PDB entry 8D2X | electron microscopy, 3.40 A resolution | chains B and C of the 3 polymer chains in the assembly

Chain B:
Name: FAB light chain
Organism: Mus musculus
Notes: antibody fragment or engineered binder
Amino-acid sequence (201 residues; numbered 1 to 201; the number before each row is that of its first residue):
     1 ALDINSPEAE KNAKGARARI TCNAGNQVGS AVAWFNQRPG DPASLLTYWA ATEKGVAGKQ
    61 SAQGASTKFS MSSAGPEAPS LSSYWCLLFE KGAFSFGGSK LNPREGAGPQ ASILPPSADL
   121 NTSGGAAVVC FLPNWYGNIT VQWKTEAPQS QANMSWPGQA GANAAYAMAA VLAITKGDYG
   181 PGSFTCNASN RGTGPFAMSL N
Disulfide bonds: Cys-22/Cys-86, Cys-130/Cys-186

Chain C:
Name: FAB heavy chain
Organism: Mus musculus
Notes: antibody fragment or engineered binder
Amino-acid sequence (203 residues; row label = number of the first residue in the row):
     1 ASKLELSGPA EPRGSKSAQI TCKAKGFPEA RFWVFWLFQR AAALDWPAAN FSGGPVQFES
    61 RFQGNASLKG SQAQANAELN IGALGSSTAT YRCGWKLANG GFFPSWGGAN VNGAAGAKAP
   121 AVYPVEISGA GTGSVTLGCL VKGYNAKPNL TWPGASGALT FPSELNGALW NLASAVTGSG
   181 FPSATCAVGF GAATDVDKKV AAA
Disulfide bonds: Cys-22/Cys-93, Cys-139/Cys-186

Interface between chain B and chain C:
Contacting residue pairs (58; chain B residue first):
  Ala-33(B) / Phe-102(C)  hydrophobic
  Phe-35(B) / Phe-103(C)
  Phe-35(B) / Trp-106(C)  hydrophobic
  Gln-37(B) / Gln-39(C)  hydrogen bond
  Asp-41(B) / Arg-92(C)  hydrogen bond (backbone-side chain)
  Pro-42(B) / Arg-92(C)
  Pro-42(B) / Trp-106(C)  hydrophobic
  Pro-42(B) / Gly-107(C)
  Ala-43(B) / Trp-106(C)  hydrogen bond (backbone-side chain)
  Leu-45(B) / Phe-102(C)  hydrophobic
  Leu-45(B) / Phe-103(C)
  Tyr-48(B) / Phe-102(C)  hydrophobic
  Trp-85(B) / Gln-39(C)
  Trp-85(B) / Leu-44(C)
  Leu-87(B) / Phe-103(C)  hydrophobic
  Phe-89(B) / Gly-100(C)
  Phe-89(B) / Gly-101(C)
  Phe-89(B) / Phe-102(C)  hydrophobic
  Gly-92(B) / Trp-46(C)
  Ala-93(B) / Trp-46(C)  hydrophobic
  Phe-94(B) / Phe-35(C)  hydrophobic
  Phe-94(B) / Trp-46(C)
  Phe-94(B) / Gly-101(C)
  Phe-94(B) / Phe-103(C)  hydrophobic
  Phe-96(B) / Leu-37(C)  hydrophobic
  Phe-96(B) / Leu-44(C)
  Phe-96(B) / Phe-103(C)  hydrophobic
  Gln-110(B) / Thr-136(C)
  Ser-112(B) / Thr-136(C)
  Leu-114(B) / Val-125(C)
  Leu-114(B) / Glu-126(C)
  Leu-114(B) / Gly-138(C)
  Pro-115(B) / Val-125(C)
  Pro-115(B) / Glu-126(C)
  Asp-119(B) / Pro-124(C)
  Asp-119(B) / Lys-198(C)  salt bridge
  Leu-120(B) / Tyr-123(C)
  Ala-127(B) / Leu-140(C)  hydrophobic
  Phe-131(B) / Thr-136(C)
  Phe-131(B) / Gly-138(C)
  Phe-131(B) / Phe-161(C)  hydrophobic
  Phe-131(B) / Ala-173(C)  hydrophobic
  Phe-131(B) / Ser-174(C)
  Phe-131(B) / Ala-175(C)  hydrophobic
  Pro-133(B) / Leu-159(C)
  Asn-153(B) / Glu-164(C)
  Asn-153(B) / Asn-166(C)  hydrogen bond
  Met-154(B) / Glu-164(C)  hydrogen bond (backbone-side chain)
  Ser-155(B) / Phe-161(C)
  Ser-155(B) / Pro-162(C)
  Trp-156(B) / Pro-162(C)
  Pro-157(B) / Phe-161(C)
  Pro-157(B) / Pro-162(C)
  Ala-167(B) / Leu-159(C)  hydrophobic
  Ala-167(B) / Phe-161(C)  hydrophobic
  Met-168(B) / Phe-161(C)
  Ala-169(B) / Phe-161(C)
  Val-171(B) / Asn-171(C)
Also at the interface, not in a pair above, chain B (38 interface residues in all): Trp-49, Lys-54, Ser-117, Val-129, Asn-134
Also at the interface, not in a pair above, chain C (36 interface residues in all): Asp-45, Glu-59, Lys-96, Pro-104, Ser-128, Leu-137, Leu-165

Summary:
Chain B and chain C form an interface of 38 and 36 residues respectively; the contacts include 5 hydrogen
bonds and 1 salt bridge. Polar pairs include Asp-119(B)/Lys-198(C), Gln-37(B)/Gln-39(C) and
Asp-41(B)/Arg-92(C).
Chain B is FAB light chain and chain C is FAB heavy chain, both from Mus musculus; the structure, Zebrafish
MFSD2A isoform B in inward open ligand 3C conformation, was determined by electron microscopy together with
8D2S, 8D2T, 8D2U, 8D2V and 8D2W from the same study.
